9MSF - chains J and M of the 16 polymer chains in the assembly; structure by electron microscopy, 2.60 A resolution.

Chain J:
Name: DNA-directed RNA polymerase subunit beta'
From: Escherichia coli
Notes: EC 2.7.7.6
Reference sequence: P0A8T7 (RPOC_ECOLI); residues 1-1407 here = UniProt positions 1-1407
Sequence (1415 residues; numbered 1 to 1415; the number before each row is that of its first residue):
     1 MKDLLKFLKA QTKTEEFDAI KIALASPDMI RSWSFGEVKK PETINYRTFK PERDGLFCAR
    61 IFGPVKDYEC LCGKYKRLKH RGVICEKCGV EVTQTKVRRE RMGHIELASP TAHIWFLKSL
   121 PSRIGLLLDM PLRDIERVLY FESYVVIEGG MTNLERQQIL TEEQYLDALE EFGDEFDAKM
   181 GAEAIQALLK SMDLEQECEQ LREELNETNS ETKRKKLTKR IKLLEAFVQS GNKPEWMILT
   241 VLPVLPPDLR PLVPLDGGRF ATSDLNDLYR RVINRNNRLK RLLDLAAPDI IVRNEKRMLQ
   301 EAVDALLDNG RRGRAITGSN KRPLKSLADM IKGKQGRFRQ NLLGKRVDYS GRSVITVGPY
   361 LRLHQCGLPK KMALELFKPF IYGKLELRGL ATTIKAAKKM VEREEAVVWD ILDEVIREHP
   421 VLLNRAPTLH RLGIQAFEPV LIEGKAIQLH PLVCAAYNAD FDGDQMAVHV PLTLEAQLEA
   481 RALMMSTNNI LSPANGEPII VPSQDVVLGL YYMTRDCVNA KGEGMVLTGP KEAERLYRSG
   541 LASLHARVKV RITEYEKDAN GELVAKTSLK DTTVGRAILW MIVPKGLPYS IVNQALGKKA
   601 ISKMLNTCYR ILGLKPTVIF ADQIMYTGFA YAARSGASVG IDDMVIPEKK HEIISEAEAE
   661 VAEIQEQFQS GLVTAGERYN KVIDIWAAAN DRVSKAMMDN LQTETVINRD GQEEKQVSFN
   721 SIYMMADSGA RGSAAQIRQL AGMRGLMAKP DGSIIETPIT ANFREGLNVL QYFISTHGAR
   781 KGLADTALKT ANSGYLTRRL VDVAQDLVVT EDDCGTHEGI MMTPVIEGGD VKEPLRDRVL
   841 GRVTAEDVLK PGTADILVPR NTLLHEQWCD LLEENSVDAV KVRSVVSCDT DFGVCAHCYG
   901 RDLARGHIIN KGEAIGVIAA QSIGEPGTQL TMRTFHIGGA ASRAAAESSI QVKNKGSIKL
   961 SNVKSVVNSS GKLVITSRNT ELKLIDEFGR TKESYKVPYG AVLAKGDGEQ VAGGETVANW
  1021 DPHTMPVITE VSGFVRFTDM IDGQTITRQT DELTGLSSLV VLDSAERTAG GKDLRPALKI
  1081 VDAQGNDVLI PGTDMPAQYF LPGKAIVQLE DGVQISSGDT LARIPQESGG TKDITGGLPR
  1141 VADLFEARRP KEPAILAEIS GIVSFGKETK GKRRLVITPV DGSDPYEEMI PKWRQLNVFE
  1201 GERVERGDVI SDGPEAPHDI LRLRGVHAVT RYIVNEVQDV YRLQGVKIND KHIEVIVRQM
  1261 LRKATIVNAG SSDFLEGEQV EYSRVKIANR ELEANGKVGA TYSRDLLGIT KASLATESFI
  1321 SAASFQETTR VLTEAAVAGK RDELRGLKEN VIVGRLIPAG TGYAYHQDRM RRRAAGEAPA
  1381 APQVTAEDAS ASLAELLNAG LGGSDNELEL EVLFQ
Disordered / not traced: 935-947, 1127-1135, 1375-1415
Construct notes: expression tag (1408-1415)
Ion coordination: Zn2+ site 1: Cys70, Cys72, Cys85, Cys88; Mg2+: Asp460, Asp462, Asp464; Zn2+ site 2: Cys814, Cys888, Cys895, Cys898
Swiss-Prot annotation at these positions:
  - binding site (Zn(2+)): Cys70, Cys72, Cys85, Cys88, Cys814, Cys888, Cys895, Cys898
  - binding site (Mg(2+)): Asp460, Asp462, Asp464
  - modified residue: Lys983 (N6-acetyllysine)

Chain M:
Name: RNA polymerase sigma-54 factor
From: Escherichia coli
Reference sequence: P24255 (RP54_ECOLI); residue numbers follow UniProt; this construct covers 1-477
Sequence (477 residues; each row starts with the number of its first residue):
     1 MKQGLQLRLS QQLAMTPQLQ QAIRLLQLST LELQQELQQA LESNPLLEQI DTHEEIDTRE
    61 TQDSETLDTA DALEQKEMPE ELPLDASWDT IYTAGTPSGT SGDYIDDELP VYQGETTQTL
   121 QDYLMWQVEL TPFSDTDRAI ATSIVDAVDE TGYLTVPLED ILESIGDEEI DIDEVEAVLK
   181 RIQRFDPVGV AAKDLRDCLL IQLSQFDKTT PWLEEARLII SDHLDLLANH DFRTLMRVTR
   241 LKEDVLKEAV NLIQSLDPRP GQSIQTGEPE YVIPDVLVRK HNGHWTVELN SDSIPRLQIN
   301 QHYASMCNNA RNDGDSQFIR SNLQDAKWLI KSLESRNDTL LRVSRCIVEQ QQAFFEQGEE
   361 YMKPMVLADI AQAVEMHEST ISRVTTQKYL HSPRGIFELK YFFSSHVNTE GGGEASSTAI
   421 RALVKKLIAA ENPAKPLSDS KLTSLLSEQG IMVARRTVAK YRESLSIPPS NQRKQLV
Disordered / not traced: 1, 57-111
Swiss-Prot annotation at these positions:
  - DNA-binding region: Val366 to Thr385 (H-T-H motif)
  - motif: Ala454 to Arg462 (RPON box)
What the authors report for this chain:
  - conformationally variable residues (register shift): Met1 to Leu13, Pro17

Chain J / chain M interface:
Residue-residue contacts (59):
  Lys2(J) with Ile165(M); Gly166(M)
  Leu4(J) with Ala139(M); Ser164(M); Ile165(M), hydrogen bond (backbone-backbone)
  Leu5(J) with Asp135(M)
  Lys9(J) with Asp135(M), salt bridge
  Asn45(J) with Leu31(M)
  Arg47(J) with Ser29(M), hydrogen bond; Leu31(M); Glu32(M), salt bridge
  Phe49(J) with Glu270(M)
  Tyr68(J) with Asp146(M)
  Arg77(J) with Asp146(M), salt bridge; Ala147(M); Thr155(M)
  Leu78(J) with Asp146(M), hydrogen bond (backbone-side chain)
  Lys79(J) with Glu163(M); Ser164(M)
  Arg81(J) with Ser164(M), hydrogen bond (side chain-backbone)
  Val253(J) with Tyr112(M), hydrophobic
  Pro254(J) with Tyr112(M)
  Gly257(J) with Tyr271(M)
  Gly258(J) with Tyr271(M)
  Asp267(J) with His53(M)
  Arg271(J) with His53(M)
  Asn274(J) with Gln38(M), hydrogen bond
  Asn277(J) with Glu42(M), hydrogen bond
  Arg278(J) with Leu41(M), hydrogen bond (side chain-backbone); Asn44(M), hydrogen bond (side chain-backbone); Pro45(M); Leu47(M), hydrogen bond (side chain-backbone)
  Arg281(J) with Glu42(M)
  Leu282(J) with Pro45(M), hydrophobic
  Ala287(J) with Phe318(M), hydrophobic
  Pro288(J) with Asp315(M); Phe318(M)
  Ile291(J) with Tyr303(M)
  Asn294(J) with Tyr303(M), hydrogen bond
  Glu295(J) with Tyr303(M), hydrogen bond
  Arg314(J) with Glu55(M), salt bridge; Ile56(M)
  Ala315(J) with Glu55(M); Ile56(M), hydrogen bond (backbone-backbone)
  Ile316(J) with Glu54(M)
  Thr317(J) with His53(M), hydrogen bond (backbone-side chain); Glu54(M), hydrogen bond (backbone-backbone); Glu55(M); Ile56(M)
  Gly318(J) with Glu54(M)
  Ser319(J) with Glu54(M)
  Lys321(J) with Glu54(M)
  Thr393(J) with Arg181(M)
  Ile394(J) with Trp126(M), hydrophobic; Leu130(M), hydrophobic
  Lys395(J) with Arg184(M); Asp186(M); Val188(M)
  Lys399(J) with Asp186(M), salt bridge
Interface residues without a listed pair, chain J (50 interface residues in all): Asp3, Leu8, Tyr46, Glu52, Pro251, Leu252, Leu285, Ile290, Met298, Leu324, Lys398
Interface residues without a listed pair, chain M (47 interface residues in all): Gln35, Ser43, Thr52, Tyr123, Gln127, Thr142, Ser143, Val156, Asp160, Phe185, His302, Met306, Gln387

In short:
The interface between chain J and chain M involves 50 residues on one side and 47 on the other; the contacts
include 14 hydrogen bonds and 5 salt bridges. Polar contacts include Lys9(J)-Asp135(M), Arg47(J)-Glu32(M) and
Arg77(J)-Asp146(M). From UniProt: 8 Zn2+-binding residues and 3 Mg2+-binding residues on chain J. From the
paper: conformational variability at Met1(M) and Pro17(M).
Chain J is DNA-directed RNA polymerase subunit beta' and chain M is RNA polymerase sigma-54 factor, both from
Escherichia coli; the structure, de novo SigN RNA polymerase transcription initiation intermediate with
post-catalytic bEBP state (RPi1 closed ring), was determined by electron microscopy together with 9MSE, 9MSG,
9MSH and 9MSJ from the same study.
